Entry 8RE4 (electron microscopy, 2.80 A resolution); this record covers chains C and D of the 9 polymer chains in the assembly.

[Chain C]
Protein: DNA-directed RNA polymerase subunit beta
Organism: Escherichia coli K-12
UniProtKB: P0A8V2 (RPOB_ECOLI); numbering as in UniProt (aligned over 1-1341)
Chain sequence (1341 residues; numbered 1 to 1341; the number before each row is that of its first residue):
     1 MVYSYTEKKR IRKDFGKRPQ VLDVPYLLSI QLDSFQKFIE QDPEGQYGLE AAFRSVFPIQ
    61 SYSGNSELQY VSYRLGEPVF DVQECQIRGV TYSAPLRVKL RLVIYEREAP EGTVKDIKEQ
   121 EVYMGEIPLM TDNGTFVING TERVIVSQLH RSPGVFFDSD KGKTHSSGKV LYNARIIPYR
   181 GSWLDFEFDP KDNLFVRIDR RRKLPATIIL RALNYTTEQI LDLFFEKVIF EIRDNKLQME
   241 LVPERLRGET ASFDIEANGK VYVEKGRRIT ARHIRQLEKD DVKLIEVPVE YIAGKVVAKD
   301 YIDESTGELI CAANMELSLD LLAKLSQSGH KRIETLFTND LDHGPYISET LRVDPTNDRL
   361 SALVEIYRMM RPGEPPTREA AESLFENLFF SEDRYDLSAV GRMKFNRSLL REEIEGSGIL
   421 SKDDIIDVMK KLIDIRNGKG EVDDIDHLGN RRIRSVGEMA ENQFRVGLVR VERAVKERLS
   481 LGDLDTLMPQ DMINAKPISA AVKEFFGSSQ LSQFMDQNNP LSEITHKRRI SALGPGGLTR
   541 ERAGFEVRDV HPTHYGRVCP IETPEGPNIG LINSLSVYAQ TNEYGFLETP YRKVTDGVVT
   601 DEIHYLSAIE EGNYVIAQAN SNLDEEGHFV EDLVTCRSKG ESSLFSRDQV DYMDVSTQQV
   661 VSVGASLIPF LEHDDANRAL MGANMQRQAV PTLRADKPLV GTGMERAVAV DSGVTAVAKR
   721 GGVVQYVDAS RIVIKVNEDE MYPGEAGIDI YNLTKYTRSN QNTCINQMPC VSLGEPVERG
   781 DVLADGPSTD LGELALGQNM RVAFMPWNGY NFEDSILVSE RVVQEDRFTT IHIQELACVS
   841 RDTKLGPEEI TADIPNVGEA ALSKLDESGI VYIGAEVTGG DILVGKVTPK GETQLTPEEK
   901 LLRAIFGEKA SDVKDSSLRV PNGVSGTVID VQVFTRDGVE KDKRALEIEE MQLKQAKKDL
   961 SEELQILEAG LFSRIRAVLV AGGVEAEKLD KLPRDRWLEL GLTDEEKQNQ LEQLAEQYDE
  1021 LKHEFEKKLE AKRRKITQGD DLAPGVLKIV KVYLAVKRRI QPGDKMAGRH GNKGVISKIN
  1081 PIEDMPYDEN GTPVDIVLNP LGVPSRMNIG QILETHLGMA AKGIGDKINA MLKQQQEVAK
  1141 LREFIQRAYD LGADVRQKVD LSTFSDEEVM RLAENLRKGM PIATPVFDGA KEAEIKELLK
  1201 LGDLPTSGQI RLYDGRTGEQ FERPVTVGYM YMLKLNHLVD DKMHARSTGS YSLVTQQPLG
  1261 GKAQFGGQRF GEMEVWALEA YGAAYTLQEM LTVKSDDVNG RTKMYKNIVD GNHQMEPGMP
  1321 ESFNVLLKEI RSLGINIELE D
UniProt features mapped onto this chain:
  - modified residue (N6-acetyllysine): Lys1022, Lys1200
  - mutagenesis: Ile561 (I561S: Resistant to antibiotics salinamide A and B), Ile569 (I569S: Resistant to antibiotics salinamide A and B), Ala665 (A665E: Resistant to antibiotics salinamide A and B), Asp675 (D675A/G: Resistant to antibiotics salinamide A and B), Asn677 (N677H/K: Resistant to antibiotics salinamide A and B), Leu680 (L680M: Resistant to antibiotics salinamide A and B), Glu813 (E813K: Disrupts the enzyme's active center)

[Chain D]
Protein: DNA-directed RNA polymerase subunit beta'
Organism: Escherichia coli K-12
UniProtKB: P0A8T7 (RPOC_ECOLI); numbering as in UniProt (aligned over 4-1376)
Chain sequence (1373 residues; numbered 4 to 1376; the number before each row is that of its first residue):
     4 LLKFLKAQTK TEEFDAIKIA LASPDMIRSW SFGEVKKPET INYRTFKPER DGLFCARIFG
    64 PVKDYECLCG KYKRLKHRGV ICEKCGVEVT QTKVRRERMG HIELASPTAH IWFLKSLPSR
   124 IGLLLDMPLR DIERVLYFES YVVIEGGMTN LERQQILTEE QYLDALEEFG DEFDAKMGAE
   184 AIQALLKSMD LEQECEQLRE ELNETNSETK RKKLTKRIKL LEAFVQSGNK PEWMILTVLP
   244 VLPPDLRPLV PLDGGRFATS DLNDLYRRVI NRNNRLKRLL DLAAPDIIVR NEKRMLQEAV
   304 DALLDNGRRG RAITGSNKRP LKSLADMIKG KQGRFRQNLL GKRVDYSGRS VITVGPYLRL
   364 HQCGLPKKMA LELFKPFIYG KLELRGLATT IKAAKKMVER EEAVVWDILD EVIREHPVLL
   424 NRAPTLHRLG IQAFEPVLIE GKAIQLHPLV CAAYNADFDG DQMAVHVPLT LEAQLEARAL
   484 MMSTNNILSP ANGEPIIVPS QDVVLGLYYM TRDCVNAKGE GMVLTGPKEA ERLYRSGLAS
   544 LHARVKVRIT EYEKDANGEL VAKTSLKDTT VGRAILWMIV PKGLPYSIVN QALGKKAISK
   604 MLNTCYRILG LKPTVIFADQ IMYTGFAYAA RSGASVGIDD MVIPEKKHEI ISEAEAEVAE
   664 IQEQFQSGLV TAGERYNKVI DIWAAANDRV SKAMMDNLQT ETVINRDGQE EKQVSFNSIY
   724 MMADSGARGS AAQIRQLAGM RGLMAKPDGS IIETPITANF REGLNVLQYF ISTHGARKGL
   784 ADTALKTANS GYLTRRLVDV AQDLVVTEDD CGTHEGIMMT PVIEGGDVKE PLRDRVLGRV
   844 TAEDVLKPGT ADILVPRNTL LHEQWCDLLE ENSVDAVKVR SVVSCDTDFG VCAHCYGRDL
   904 ARGHIINKGE AIGVIAAQSI GEPGTQLTMR TFHIGGAASR AAAESSIQVK NKGSIKLSNV
   964 KSVVNSSGKL VITSRNTELK LIDEFGRTKE SYKVPYGAVL AKGDGEQVAG GETVANWDPH
  1024 TMPVITEVSG FVRFTDMIDG QTITRQTDEL TGLSSLVVLD SAERTAGGKD LRPALKIVDA
  1084 QGNDVLIPGT DMPAQYFLPG KAIVQLEDGV QISSGDTLAR IPQESGGTKD ITGGLPRVAD
  1144 LFEARRPKEP AILAEISGIV SFGKETKGKR RLVITPVDGS DPYEEMIPKW RQLNVFEGER
  1204 VERGDVISDG PEAPHDILRL RGVHAVTRYI VNEVQDVYRL QGVKINDKHI EVIVRQMLRK
  1264 ATIVNAGSSD FLEGEQVEYS RVKIANRELE ANGKVGATYS RDLLGITKAS LATESFISAA
  1324 SFQETTRVLT EAAVAGKRDE LRGLKENVIV GRLIPAGTGY AYHQDRMRRR AAG
Not modelled in the structure: 933-944, 1050-1056, 1068-1074, 1089-1096, 1127-1135
Bound ions: Zn2+ site 1: Cys70, Leu71, Cys72, Cys88; Mg2+: Asp460, Asp462, Asp464 (shared with 2 residues of chain R); Zn2+ site 2 near Cys898 (its only coordinating residue here)
UniProt features mapped onto this chain:
  - binding site (Zn(2+)): Cys70, Cys72, Cys85, Cys88, Cys814, Cys888, Cys895, Cys898
  - binding site (Mg(2+)): Asp460, Asp462, Asp464
  - modified residue: Lys983 (N6-acetyllysine)
  - mutagenesis: Gln504 (Q504P: Resistant to antibiotics salinamide A and B), Asn690 (N690D: Resistant to antibiotics salinamide A and B), Met697 (M697V: Resistant to antibiotics salinamide A and B), Ala735 (A735T: Resistant to antibiotics salinamide A and B), Arg738 (R738C/H/P/S: Resistant to antibiotics salinamide A and B), Ala748 (A748E: Resistant to antibiotics salinamide A and B), Pro758 (P758S/T: Resistant to antibiotics salinamide A and B), Phe763 (F763C: Resistant to antibiotics salinamide A and B), Ser775 (S775A: Resistant to antibiotics salinamide A and B), Ala779 (A779T/V: Resistant to antibiotics salinamide A and B), Arg780 (R780C: Resistant to antibiotics salinamide A and B), Gly782 (G782A/C: Resistant to antibiotics salinamide A and B), 1 further mutagenesis entry in UniProt

[How chain C and chain D interact]
Contacting residue pairs (311; chain C residue first):
  Phe545(C) - Lys781(D)
  Phe545(C) - Ala784(D)
  Phe545(C) - Asp785(D)
  Phe545(C) - Leu788(D)  hydrophobic
  Glu546(C) - Lys781(D)  salt bridge
  Arg548(C) - Arg780(D)  hydrogen bond (backbone-side chain)
  Asp549(C) - Lys749(D)
  Asp549(C) - Pro750(D)
  Asp549(C) - Arg780(D)
  Val550(C) - Phe773(D)  hydrophobic
  Val550(C) - His777(D)  hydrogen bond (backbone-side chain)
  Val550(C) - Arg780(D)
  His551(C) - Phe773(D)
  Tyr555(C) - Val769(D)
  Tyr555(C) - Phe773(D)  hydrophobic
  Pro560(C) - Phe773(D)  hydrophobic
  Pro560(C) - Thr776(D)
  Ile561(C) - Tyr772(D)  hydrophobic
  Ile561(C) - Thr776(D)
  Thr563(C) - Arg780(D)
  Gly566(C) - Ala787(D)
  Ile569(C) - Leu783(D)  hydrophobic
  Ile569(C) - Ala784(D)
  Gly570(C) - Arg780(D)
  Asn573(C) - Arg780(D)  hydrogen bond
  Gln618(C) - Val769(D)
  Gln618(C) - Leu770(D)
  Asn620(C) - Asn768(D)  hydrogen bond
  Arg637(C) - Leu770(D)
  Ser642(C) - Leu770(D)
  Thr657(C) - Val769(D)
  Val660(C) - Val769(D)  hydrophobic
  Leu671(C) - Tyr772(D)
  Glu672(C) - Gly766(D)
  Glu672(C) - Leu767(D)
  His673(C) - Phe763(D)  hydrogen bond (side chain-backbone)
  His673(C) - Arg764(D)  hydrogen bond (side chain-backbone)
  His673(C) - Glu765(D)
  His673(C) - Gly766(D)
  Asp674(C) - Phe763(D)
  Asp674(C) - Tyr772(D)  hydrogen bond (backbone-side chain)
  Asp675(C) - Arg744(D)  salt bridge
  Asp675(C) - Phe763(D)
  Asp675(C) - Tyr772(D)  hydrogen bond (backbone-side chain)
  Ala676(C) - Tyr772(D)  hydrogen bond (backbone-side chain)
  Ala676(C) - Thr776(D)
  Asn677(C) - Ala779(D)
  Asn677(C) - Leu783(D)
  Ala679(C) - Tyr772(D)
  Leu680(C) - Leu783(D)  hydrophobic
  Phe804(C) - Ala637(D)
  Phe804(C) - Ser638(D)  hydrogen bond (backbone-side chain)
  Met805(C) - Ala637(D)
  Pro806(C) - Asp505(D)
  Pro806(C) - Ala632(D)
  Pro806(C) - Ala633(D)
  Pro806(C) - Ala637(D)
  Asn808(C) - Pro359(D)
  Asn808(C) - Ala630(D)
  Asn808(C) - Ala633(D)
  Gly809(C) - Val357(D)
  Gly809(C) - Pro359(D)
  Gly809(C) - Phe629(D)
  Tyr810(C) - Pro359(D)
  Phe812(C) - Pro451(D)  hydrophobic
  Phe812(C) - Phe461(D)
  Phe812(C) - Ser503(D)
  Phe812(C) - Gln504(D)
  Phe812(C) - Phe629(D)  hydrophobic
  Glu813(C) - Ala459(D)
  Glu813(C) - Asp460(D)
  Glu813(C) - Phe461(D)
  Glu813(C) - Gln504(D)  hydrogen bond
  Asp814(C) - Asp460(D)
  Asp814(C) - Phe461(D)
  Asp814(C) - Asp462(D)
  Ser815(C) - Val357(D)
  Ser815(C) - Phe461(D)
  Lys844(C) - Phe49(D)
  Gln1061(C) - Lys445(D)
  Gly1063(C) - Ala446(D)
  Lys1065(C) - Asp462(D)
  Lys1073(C) - Asp462(D)
  Gly1074(C) - Phe461(D)
  Val1075(C) - Ile355(D)
  Val1075(C) - Phe461(D)  hydrogen bond (backbone-backbone)
  Val1075(C) - Gly463(D)
  Ile1076(C) - Thr356(D)
  Ser1077(C) - Val357(D)
  Asn1099(C) - Asp505(D)  hydrogen bond
  Pro1100(C) - Ala637(D)
  Pro1100(C) - Val639(D)  hydrophobic
  Leu1101(C) - Gln504(D)
  Leu1101(C) - Asp505(D)
  Leu1101(C) - Leu508(D)  hydrophobic
  Leu1101(C) - Met725(D)  hydrophobic
  Leu1101(C) - Arg731(D)
  Pro1104(C) - Met725(D)  hydrophobic
  Pro1104(C) - Gln736(D)
  Pro1104(C) - Leu740(D)
  Ser1105(C) - Arg731(D)
  Ser1105(C) - Gln736(D)  hydrogen bond
  Arg1106(C) - Arg731(D)
  Met1107(C) - Gln739(D)
  Met1107(C) - Leu740(D)  hydrophobic
  Met1107(C) - Phe763(D)  hydrophobic
  Ile1109(C) - Met644(D)  hydrophobic
  Ile1109(C) - Phe763(D)  hydrophobic
  Ile1112(C) - Val639(D)
  Ile1112(C) - Ile641(D)
  His1116(C) - Ile641(D)
  Phe1187(C) - Leu767(D)
  Phe1187(C) - Asn768(D)
  Phe1187(C) - Val769(D)  hydrophobic
  Phe1187(C) - Tyr772(D)  hydrophobic
  Glu1192(C) - Ile641(D)
  Glu1192(C) - Arg764(D)  salt bridge
  Lys1196(C) - Asp642(D)  salt bridge
  Ser1207(C) - Asp642(D)
  Gln1209(C) - Gly640(D)
  Phe1221(C) - Ala633(D)
  Phe1221(C) - Arg634(D)
  Glu1222(C) - Tyr512(D)
  Glu1222(C) - Arg634(D)
  Glu1222(C) - Ser635(D)
  Arg1223(C) - Ser635(D)  hydrogen bond (backbone-backbone)
  Arg1223(C) - Gly636(D)
  Arg1223(C) - Phe719(D)  hydrogen bond (side chain-backbone)
  Arg1223(C) - Ser721(D)
  Arg1223(C) - Met724(D)
  Pro1224(C) - Ser638(D)
  Val1225(C) - Gly636(D)
  Val1225(C) - Ser638(D)
  Thr1226(C) - Ser638(D)  hydrogen bond
  Thr1226(C) - Val639(D)
  Val1239(C) - Val354(D)  hydrophobic
  Val1239(C) - Lys445(D)
  Asp1240(C) - Lys445(D)
  Lys1242(C) - Arg352(D)
  Lys1242(C) - Ser353(D)
  Lys1242(C) - Val354(D)
  Lys1242(C) - Gln465(D)
  Met1243(C) - Arg352(D)
  Met1243(C) - Ser353(D)
  Met1243(C) - Lys371(D)
  Met1243(C) - Met372(D)  hydrophobic
  Met1243(C) - Lys445(D)
  His1244(C) - Gly351(D)
  His1244(C) - Arg352(D)  hydrogen bond (backbone-backbone)
  Ala1245(C) - Ser350(D)
  Ala1245(C) - Met372(D)
  Ala1245(C) - Glu375(D)
  Arg1246(C) - Asp348(D)  salt bridge
  Arg1246(C) - Tyr349(D)  hydrogen bond (backbone-backbone)
  Arg1246(C) - Ser350(D)  hydrogen bond (backbone-backbone)
  Arg1246(C) - Leu376(D)
  Ser1247(C) - Asp348(D)
  Ser1247(C) - Tyr349(D)
  Ser1247(C) - Glu375(D)  hydrogen bond
  Thr1248(C) - Asp348(D)
  Tyr1251(C) - Asp348(D)  hydrogen bond
  Leu1253(C) - Arg99(D)  hydrogen bond (backbone-side chain)
  Val1254(C) - Arg337(D)
  Thr1255(C) - Arg99(D)
  Thr1255(C) - Arg337(D)
  Thr1255(C) - Asn341(D)
  Gln1256(C) - Arg99(D)  hydrogen bond
  Gln1257(C) - Asn341(D)  hydrogen bond (side chain-backbone)
  Gln1257(C) - Lys345(D)
  Pro1258(C) - Arg346(D)
  Pro1258(C) - Val347(D)
  Pro1258(C) - Asp348(D)
  Leu1259(C) - Arg346(D)
  Gly1260(C) - Arg346(D)
  Gly1261(C) - Arg346(D)
  Phe1265(C) - Glu375(D)
  Gly1267(C) - Arg346(D)  hydrogen bond (backbone-side chain)
  Gly1267(C) - Val347(D)
  Gln1268(C) - Arg346(D)
  Gln1268(C) - Val347(D)  hydrogen bond (backbone-backbone)
  Gln1268(C) - Ser350(D)
  Gln1268(C) - Gly351(D)
  Gln1268(C) - Arg352(D)
  Arg1269(C) - Arg339(D)  hydrogen bond (side chain-backbone)
  Arg1269(C) - Gln340(D)  hydrogen bond (side chain-backbone)
  Arg1269(C) - Lys345(D)
  Arg1269(C) - Arg346(D)
  Phe1270(C) - Gly344(D)
  Phe1270(C) - Lys345(D)  hydrogen bond (backbone-backbone)
  Phe1270(C) - His469(D)
  Gly1271(C) - Leu343(D)
  Glu1272(C) - Arg339(D)  salt bridge
  Glu1272(C) - Leu343(D)
  Met1273(C) - Thr428(D)
  Glu1274(C) - Asn424(D)  hydrogen bond
  Glu1274(C) - Thr428(D)
  Val1275(C) - Leu343(D)
  Trp1276(C) - Arg798(D)
  Trp1276(C) - Val801(D)
  Trp1276(C) - Val917(D)
  Trp1276(C) - Gln921(D)
  Ala1277(C) - Arg431(D)
  Ala1277(C) - Gln921(D)
  Leu1278(C) - Met484(D)  hydrophobic
  Glu1279(C) - Ala914(D)
  Glu1279(C) - Val1351(D)
  Ala1280(C) - Arg431(D)  hydrogen bond (backbone-side chain)
  Ala1280(C) - Ile918(D)  hydrophobic
  Ala1280(C) - Gln921(D)
  Tyr1281(C) - Arg431(D)  hydrogen bond (side chain-backbone)
  Tyr1281(C) - Leu432(D)
  Tyr1281(C) - Ile434(D)  hydrogen bond (side chain-backbone)
  Tyr1281(C) - Leu483(D)
  Tyr1281(C) - Met484(D)  hydrophobic
  Tyr1281(C) - Asn489(D)  hydrogen bond
  Gly1282(C) - Leu483(D)
  Gly1282(C) - Gly1360(D)
  Gly1282(C) - Thr1361(D)  hydrogen bond (backbone-backbone)
  Ala1283(C) - Glu479(D)
  Ala1284(C) - Glu479(D)  hydrogen bond (backbone-side chain)
  Ala1284(C) - Leu1356(D)
  Ala1284(C) - Ile1357(D)  hydrophobic
  Ala1284(C) - Thr1361(D)  hydrogen bond (backbone-side chain)
  Ala1284(C) - Gly1362(D)
  Tyr1285(C) - Glu475(D)
  Tyr1285(C) - Glu479(D)  hydrogen bond (backbone-side chain)
  Tyr1285(C) - Leu1356(D)  hydrophobic
  Tyr1285(C) - Thr1361(D)
  Thr1286(C) - Ala476(D)
  Thr1286(C) - Glu479(D)  hydrogen bond
  Gln1288(C) - Gly1354(D)
  Gln1288(C) - Arg1355(D)
  Gln1288(C) - Leu1356(D)  hydrogen bond (side chain-backbone)
  Glu1289(C) - Val470(D)
  Glu1289(C) - Pro471(D)
  Glu1289(C) - Leu472(D)
  Glu1289(C) - Thr473(D)  hydrogen bond
  Glu1289(C) - Ala476(D)
  Met1290(C) - Val347(D)
  Leu1291(C) - Lys345(D)  hydrogen bond (backbone-side chain)
  Leu1291(C) - Val1351(D)  hydrophobic
  Thr1292(C) - Gly1354(D)
  Lys1294(C) - Val347(D)
  Lys1294(C) - Asp348(D)  hydrogen bond (backbone-backbone)
  Lys1294(C) - Tyr349(D)
  Lys1294(C) - Val470(D)  hydrogen bond (side chain-backbone)
  Ser1295(C) - Lys345(D)
  Ser1295(C) - Arg346(D)  hydrogen bond (side chain-backbone)
  Met1304(C) - Leu472(D)
  Tyr1305(C) - Tyr349(D)
  Tyr1305(C) - Pro379(D)  hydrophobic
  Tyr1305(C) - Tyr382(D)
  Ile1308(C) - Pro379(D)  hydrophobic
  Ile1308(C) - Phe380(D)  hydrophobic
  Ile1308(C) - Leu472(D)  hydrophobic
  Val1309(C) - Gly383(D)
  His1313(C) - Phe380(D)
  His1313(C) - Leu474(D)
  Met1319(C) - Val1353(D)
  Pro1320(C) - Lys345(D)
  Pro1320(C) - Val1353(D)
  Glu1321(C) - Arg99(D)  salt bridge
  Ser1322(C) - Asn341(D)
  Phe1323(C) - Ile20(D)  hydrophobic
  Phe1323(C) - Ile1352(D)  hydrophobic
  Val1325(C) - Arg99(D)
  Val1325(C) - Leu249(D)  hydrophobic
  Val1325(C) - Arg337(D)
  Leu1326(C) - Ile331(D)  hydrophobic
  Leu1326(C) - Phe338(D)  hydrophobic
  Lys1328(C) - Glu100(D)
  Lys1328(C) - Leu245(D)
  Lys1328(C) - Pro246(D)
  Lys1328(C) - Leu249(D)
  Glu1329(C) - Met330(D)
  Glu1329(C) - Arg337(D)  salt bridge
  Ile1330(C) - Ile331(D)  hydrophobic
  Arg1331(C) - Trp33(D)
  Arg1331(C) - Met102(D)
  Arg1331(C) - Pro243(D)
  Ser1332(C) - Pro243(D)
  Ser1332(C) - Leu245(D)
  Ser1332(C) - Tyr269(D)  hydrogen bond
  Ser1332(C) - Leu327(D)
  Leu1333(C) - Trp115(D)  hydrophobic
  Leu1333(C) - Pro243(D)
  Leu1333(C) - Leu327(D)  hydrophobic
  Gly1334(C) - Ala25(D)  hydrogen bond (backbone-backbone)
  Gly1334(C) - His113(D)  hydrogen bond (backbone-side chain)
  Ile1335(C) - Ile22(D)  hydrophobic
  Ile1335(C) - Ala23(D)
  Ile1335(C) - Trp115(D)
  Ile1335(C) - Ala1336(D)  hydrophobic
  Asn1336(C) - Ile22(D)
  Asn1336(C) - Ala23(D)  hydrogen bond (backbone-backbone)
  Asn1336(C) - Ala25(D)
  Asn1336(C) - Met29(D)
  Asn1336(C) - Trp33(D)
  Ile1337(C) - Ile20(D)  hydrophobic
  Ile1337(C) - Lys21(D)
  Glu1338(C) - Ile20(D)
  Glu1338(C) - Lys21(D)  hydrogen bond (backbone-backbone)
  Leu1339(C) - Glu15(D)
  Leu1339(C) - Phe17(D)  hydrophobic
  Leu1339(C) - Ile20(D)  hydrophobic
  Glu1340(C) - Phe17(D)
  Glu1340(C) - Asp18(D)  hydrogen bond (backbone-backbone)
  Glu1340(C) - Ala19(D)
  Glu1340(C) - Lys21(D)
  Glu1340(C) - Arg1341(D)  salt bridge
  Asp1341(C) - Glu16(D)
Other interface residues (no listed pair), chain C (158 interface residues in all): Pro552, His554, Glu565, Thr635, Trp807, Asn811, Gly1102, Val1103, Leu1113, Gly1249, Leu1287, Asn1299, Arg1301, Asn1312, Met1315, Gly1318
Other interface residues (no listed pair), chain D (175 interface residues in all): Ala10, Leu24, Val244, Asp248, Tyr360, Lys378, Ile394, Ala426, Leu429, His430, Gln435, Cys454, Ala467, Gln477, Tyr537, Asp643, Asn720, Ala730, Gly732, Thr757, Ser775, Thr797, Phe1319, Leu1332, Leu1347, Ala1359

[In short]
158 residues of chain C face 175 of chain D across their interface, with 52 hydrogen bonds and 9 salt bridges.
Among the polar pairs are Glu546(C)-Lys781(D), Asp675(C)-Arg744(D) and Glu1192(C)-Arg764(D).
Here chain C is DNA-directed RNA polymerase subunit beta and chain D is DNA-directed RNA polymerase subunit
beta', both from Escherichia coli K-12. Entry 8RE4 (Cryo-EM structure of bacterial RNA polymerase-sigma54
initial transcribing complex - 5nt pre-translocated complex) was determined by electron microscopy (same
publication as 8REA, 8REB, 8REC, 8RED and 8REE).
